4PJ2 - chains A and D; structure by X-ray diffraction, 1.24 A resolution.

== Chain A ==
Name: Putative exported protein
From: Aeromonas hydrophila subsp. hydrophila
UniProt: A0KHJ5 (A0KHJ5_AERHH); residue numbers follow UniProt; this construct covers 20-145
Chain sequence (135 residues; row label = number of the first residue in the row):
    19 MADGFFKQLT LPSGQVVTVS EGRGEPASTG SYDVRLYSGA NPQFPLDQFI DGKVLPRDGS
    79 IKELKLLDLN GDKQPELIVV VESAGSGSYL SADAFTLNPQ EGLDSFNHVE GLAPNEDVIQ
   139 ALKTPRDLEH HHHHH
Disordered / not traced: 19-21, 143-153
Sequence notes: initiating methionine (19); expression tag (146-153)

== Chain D ==
Name: Lysozyme
From: Meretrix lusoria
Notes: EC 3.2.1.17
UniProt: P86383 (LYS_MERLU); residue numbers follow UniProt; this construct covers 1-122
Chain sequence (122 residues; row label = number of the first residue in the row):
     1 FAGGIVSQRC LSCICKMESG CRNVGCKMDM GSLSCGYFQI KEAYWIDCGR PGSSWKSCAA
    61 SSYCASLCVQ NYMKRYAKWA GCPLRCEGFA REHNGGPRGC KKGSTIGYWN RLQKISGCHG
   121 VQ
Disulfides: Cys10-Cys86, Cys13-Cys118, Cys15-Cys21, Cys26-Cys35, Cys48-Cys68, Cys58-Cys64, Cys82-Cys100
Swiss-Prot annotation at these positions:
  - active site: Glu18 (Proton donor), Asp29 (Nucleophile)
  - binding site (substrate): Lys41 to Asp47, Tyr72, His93 to Gly95, Lys102
  - natural variant: Ile5 (I5T: In isozyme B)
Reported in the primary citation:
  - catalytic residues: Glu18 (citing earlier work)

== How chain A and chain D interact ==
Residue-residue contacts - 44 pairs, chain A then chain D:
  Pro44(A) with Asp47(D); Arg75(D); Tyr76(D)
  Ala45(A) with Ala43(D); Asp47(D), hydrogen bond (backbone-side chain)
  Ser46(A) with Ala43(D); Asp47(D), hydrogen bond; Tyr72(D), hydrogen bond; Tyr76(D); Pro97(D)
  Thr47(A) with Tyr76(D); Pro97(D)
  Asp76(A) with Lys102(D), salt bridge
  Ser78(A) with Ala43(D)
  Lys80(A) with Met30(D), hydrogen bond
  Glu100(A) with Met30(D); Ser32(D), hydrogen bond; Lys41(D), salt bridge
  Ser101(A) with Lys41(D), hydrogen bond (backbone-side chain); Gly95(D), hydrogen bond (side chain-backbone); Gly96(D)
  Ala102(A) with Lys41(D); Tyr44(D); Tyr72(D)
  Gly103(A) with Lys41(D), hydrogen bond (backbone-side chain); His93(D); Asn94(D); Gly96(D)
  Ser104(A) with Glu18(D), hydrogen bond; Gln39(D); His93(D), hydrogen bond (backbone-backbone); Asn94(D), hydrogen bond
  Gly105(A) with Asn94(D), hydrogen bond (backbone-backbone)
  Ser106(A) with Met30(D); Lys41(D), hydrogen bond
  Tyr107(A) with Asn94(D), hydrogen bond; Ser104(D), hydrogen bond (side chain-backbone)
  Leu108(A) with Met30(D), hydrophobic
  Glu128(A) with Lys102(D), salt bridge
  Gly129(A) with Ser104(D)
  Pro132(A) with Asp29(D); Met30(D)
  Asn133(A) with Asp29(D), hydrogen bond; Met30(D)
Other interface residues (no listed pair), chain D (23 interface residues in all): Ser34, Ile46, Thr105, Tyr108
Interface features reported in the paper:
  - pairs named by the authors: Asp76(A)-Lys102(D) (salt bridge), Ser101(A)-Lys41(D), Ser104(A)-Asn94(D) (hydrogen bond), Ser104(A)-His93(D)
  - interface residues, chain A: Ser101(A)

== Summary ==
The interface between chain A and chain D involves 20 residues on one side and 23 on the other; the contacts
include 16 hydrogen bonds and 3 salt bridges. Polar pairs include Asp76(A)-Lys102(D), Glu100(A)-Lys41(D) and
Glu128(A)-Lys102(D). The paper describes a salt bridge between Asp76(A) and Lys102(D); contacts between
Ser101(A) and Lys41(D) and Ser104(A) and His93(D); a hydrogen bond between Ser104(A) and Asn94(D). From the
paper: the catalytic residue Glu18(D); the interface residue Ser101(A).
Chain A is Putative exported protein (Aeromonas hydrophila subsp. hydrophila) and chain D is Lysozyme
(Meretrix lusoria); the structure, Crystal structure of Aeromonas hydrophila PliI in complex with Meretrix
lusoria lysozyme, was determined by X-ray diffraction.
